PDB entry 8CAX | electron microscopy, 3.70 A resolution | chains A and B of the 6 polymer chains in the assembly

Chain A (and B):
Molecule: Microtubule-associated protein tau
From: Homo sapiens
Notes: chain B of this document is another copy of the same molecule, construct and numbering; everything in this record applies to it too
UniProt: P10636 (TAU_HUMAN), isoform P10636-8; residues 1-441 here = UniProt positions 1-441
Chain sequence (441 residues; row label = number of the first residue in the row):
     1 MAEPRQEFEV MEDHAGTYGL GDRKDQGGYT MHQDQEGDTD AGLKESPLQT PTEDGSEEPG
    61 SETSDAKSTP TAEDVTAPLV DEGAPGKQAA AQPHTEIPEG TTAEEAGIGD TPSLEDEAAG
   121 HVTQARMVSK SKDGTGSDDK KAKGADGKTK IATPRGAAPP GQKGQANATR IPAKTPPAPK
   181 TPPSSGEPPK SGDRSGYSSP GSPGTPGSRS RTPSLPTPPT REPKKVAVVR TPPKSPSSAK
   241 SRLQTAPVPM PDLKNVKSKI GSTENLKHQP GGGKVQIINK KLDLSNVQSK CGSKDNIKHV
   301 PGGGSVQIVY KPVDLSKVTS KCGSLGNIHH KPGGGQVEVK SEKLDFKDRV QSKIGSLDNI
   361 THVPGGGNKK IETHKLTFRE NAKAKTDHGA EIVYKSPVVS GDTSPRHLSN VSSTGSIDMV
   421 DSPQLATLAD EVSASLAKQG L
Not modelled in the structure: 1-304, 380-441
UniProt features mapped onto this chain:
  - site (Not glycated): Lys-24, Lys-44, Lys-67
  - modified residue: Ala-2 (N-acetylalanine), Tyr-18 (Phosphotyrosine), Tyr-29 (Phosphotyrosine), Ser-46 (Phosphoserine), Ser-61 (Phosphoserine), Thr-69 (Phosphothreonine), Thr-71 (Phosphothreonine), Thr-111 (Phosphothreonine), Ser-214 (Phosphoserine)
  - glycosylation (N-linked (Glc) (glycation) lysine): Lys-87, Lys-383
  - cross-link: Lys-44 (Glycyl lysine isopeptide (Lys-Gly) (interchain with G-Cter in ubiquitin))
  - natural variant: Arg-5 (R5H: In FTD1; R5L: In PSNP1)

Chain A / chain B interface:
Pairs across the interface (172):
  Ser-305(A) with Ser-305(B)
  Val-306(A) with Ser-305(B), hydrogen bond (backbone-backbone); Val-306(B); Gln-307(B), hydrogen bond (backbone-backbone)
  Gln-307(A) with Gln-307(B)
  Ile-308(A) with Gln-307(B), hydrogen bond (backbone-backbone); Ile-308(B); Val-309(B), hydrogen bond (backbone-backbone)
  Val-309(A) with Val-309(B)
  Tyr-310(A) with Val-309(B), hydrogen bond (backbone-backbone); Tyr-310(B), hydrophobic; Lys-311(B), hydrogen bond (backbone-backbone)
  Lys-311(A) with Lys-311(B)
  Pro-312(A) with Lys-311(B); Pro-312(B); Val-313(B), hydrogen bond (backbone-backbone)
  Val-313(A) with Val-313(B)
  Asp-314(A) with Val-313(B), hydrogen bond (backbone-backbone); Asp-314(B); Leu-315(B), hydrogen bond (backbone-backbone)
  Leu-315(A) with Ser-316(B)
  Ser-316(A) with Ser-316(B); Lys-317(B), hydrogen bond (backbone-backbone)
  Lys-317(A) with Lys-317(B)
  Val-318(A) with Lys-317(B); Val-318(B); Thr-319(B), hydrogen bond (backbone-backbone)
  Thr-319(A) with Thr-319(B)
  Ser-320(A) with Thr-319(B), hydrogen bond (backbone-backbone); Ser-320(B); Lys-321(B), hydrogen bond (backbone-backbone)
  Lys-321(A) with Lys-321(B)
  Cys-322(A) with Lys-321(B), hydrogen bond (backbone-backbone); Cys-322(B); Gly-323(B), hydrogen bond (backbone-backbone)
  Gly-323(A) with Gly-323(B), hydrogen bond (backbone-backbone); Ser-324(B), hydrogen bond (backbone-backbone)
  Ser-324(A) with Ser-324(B)
  Leu-325(A) with Ser-324(B), hydrogen bond (backbone-backbone); Leu-325(B); Gly-326(B), hydrogen bond (backbone-backbone)
  Gly-326(A) with Gly-326(B)
  Asn-327(A) with Gly-326(B), hydrogen bond (backbone-backbone); Asn-327(B), hydrogen bond
  Ile-328(A) with Asn-327(B), hydrogen bond (backbone-backbone); Ile-328(B), hydrophobic; His-329(B), hydrogen bond (backbone-backbone)
  His-329(A) with His-329(B)
  His-330(A) with His-329(B), hydrogen bond (backbone-backbone); His-330(B); Lys-331(B), hydrogen bond (backbone-backbone)
  Lys-331(A) with Lys-331(B)
  Pro-332(A) with Lys-331(B); Pro-332(B); Gly-333(B), hydrogen bond (backbone-backbone)
  Gly-333(A) with Gly-333(B); Gly-334(B), hydrogen bond (backbone-backbone); Gly-335(B), hydrogen bond (backbone-backbone)
  Gly-334(A) with Gly-334(B); Gly-335(B), hydrogen bond (backbone-backbone)
  Gly-335(A) with Gly-335(B); Gln-336(B)
  Gln-336(A) with Gln-336(B), hydrogen bond
  Val-337(A) with Gln-336(B), hydrogen bond (backbone-backbone); Val-337(B); Glu-338(B), hydrogen bond (backbone-backbone)
  Glu-338(A) with Glu-338(B)
  Val-339(A) with Glu-338(B), hydrogen bond (backbone-backbone); Val-339(B); Lys-340(B), hydrogen bond (backbone-backbone)
  Lys-340(A) with Lys-340(B)
  Ser-341(A) with Lys-340(B), hydrogen bond (backbone-backbone); Ser-341(B); Glu-342(B), hydrogen bond (backbone-backbone)
  Glu-342(A) with Glu-342(B)
  Lys-343(A) with Glu-342(B), hydrogen bond (backbone-backbone); Lys-343(B), hydrogen bond (backbone-backbone)
  Leu-344(A) with Lys-343(B), hydrogen bond (backbone-backbone); Leu-344(B); Asp-345(B), hydrogen bond (backbone-backbone)
  Asp-345(A) with Asp-345(B)
  Phe-346(A) with Asp-345(B), hydrogen bond (backbone-backbone); Phe-346(B), hydrophobic; Lys-347(B), hydrogen bond (backbone-backbone)
  Asp-348(A) with Asp-348(B)
  Arg-349(A) with Asp-348(B), hydrogen bond (backbone-side chain); Arg-349(B)
  Val-350(A) with Phe-346(B), hydrophobic; Arg-349(B), hydrogen bond (backbone-backbone); Val-350(B); Gln-351(B), hydrogen bond (backbone-backbone)
  Gln-351(A) with Gln-351(B)
  Ser-352(A) with Gln-351(B), hydrogen bond (backbone-backbone); Ser-352(B); Lys-353(B), hydrogen bond (backbone-backbone)
  Lys-353(A) with Lys-353(B)
  Ile-354(A) with Val-337(B), hydrophobic; Val-339(B), hydrophobic; Lys-353(B), hydrogen bond (backbone-backbone); Ile-354(B); Gly-355(B), hydrogen bond (backbone-backbone)
  Gly-355(A) with Val-337(B); Gly-355(B)
  Ser-356(A) with Pro-332(B); Gly-333(B), hydrogen bond (side chain-backbone); Gly-355(B), hydrogen bond (backbone-backbone); Ser-356(B); Leu-357(B), hydrogen bond (backbone-backbone)
  Leu-357(A) with Leu-357(B); Asn-359(B)
  Asp-358(A) with Leu-357(B), hydrogen bond (backbone-backbone); Asp-358(B), hydrogen bond (backbone-backbone); Asn-359(B)
  Asn-359(A) with His-330(B); Pro-332(B); Asp-358(B); Asn-359(B), hydrogen bond; Ile-360(B), hydrogen bond (backbone-backbone)
  Ile-360(A) with His-330(B); Ile-360(B)
  Thr-361(A) with His-330(B), hydrogen bond; Ile-360(B), hydrogen bond (backbone-backbone); Thr-361(B); His-362(B)
  His-362(A) with His-362(B); Pro-364(B)
  Val-363(A) with Ile-328(B), hydrophobic; His-362(B), hydrogen bond (backbone-backbone); Val-363(B); Pro-364(B)
  Pro-364(A) with Pro-364(B); Gly-366(B)
  Gly-365(A) with Pro-364(B), hydrogen bond (backbone-backbone); Gly-365(B); Gly-366(B)
  Gly-366(A) with Ser-320(B); Gly-365(B); Gly-366(B), hydrogen bond (backbone-backbone); Asn-368(B)
  Gly-367(A) with Gly-366(B), hydrogen bond (backbone-backbone); Gly-367(B), hydrogen bond (backbone-backbone); Asn-368(B)
  Asn-368(A) with Val-318(B); Thr-319(B), hydrogen bond (side chain-backbone); Gly-367(B); Asn-368(B); Lys-369(B), hydrogen bond (backbone-backbone)
  Lys-369(A) with Lys-369(B)
  Lys-370(A) with Ser-316(B); Val-318(B); Lys-369(B), hydrogen bond (backbone-backbone); Lys-370(B); Ile-371(B), hydrogen bond (backbone-backbone)
  Ile-371(A) with Ile-371(B)
  Glu-372(A) with Ile-371(B), hydrogen bond (backbone-backbone); Glu-372(B); Thr-373(B), hydrogen bond (backbone-backbone)
  Thr-373(A) with Thr-373(B)
  His-374(A) with Tyr-310(B); Thr-373(B), hydrogen bond (backbone-backbone); His-374(B); Lys-375(B), hydrogen bond (backbone-backbone)
  Lys-375(A) with Lys-375(B)
  Leu-376(A) with Tyr-310(B), hydrophobic; Lys-375(B), hydrogen bond (backbone-backbone); Leu-376(B); Thr-377(B), hydrogen bond (backbone-backbone)
  Thr-377(A) with Thr-377(B)
  Phe-378(A) with Thr-377(B), hydrogen bond (backbone-backbone); Phe-378(B), hydrophobic; Arg-379(B), hydrogen bond (backbone-backbone)
  Arg-379(A) with Arg-379(B)
Interface residues without a listed pair, chain A (75 interface residues in all): Lys-347

Overview:
Chain A and chain B each contribute 75 residues to their interface; the contacts include 75 hydrogen bonds.
Polar contacts include Asn-327(A)/Asn-327(B), Gln-336(A)/Gln-336(B) and Arg-349(A)/Asp-348(B).
Chain A and chain B are both Microtubule-associated protein tau (Homo sapiens); the structure, Structure of
Tau filaments Type II from Subacute Sclerosing Panencephalitis, was determined by electron microscopy (same
publication as 8CAQ).
